PDB entry 3HYS | X-ray diffraction, 2.30 A resolution | chains A and B

# Chain A (and B)
Molecule: protein Rv0554, putative Bromoperoxidase
Organism: Mycobacterium tuberculosis
Notes: EC 1.11.1.-; chain B of this document is another copy of the same molecule, construct and numbering; everything in this record applies to it too
UniProt: O06420 (O06420_MYCTU); numbering as in UniProt (aligned over 2-262)
Chain sequence (293 residues; numbered -30 to 262; the number before each row is that of its first residue; numbers below 1 keep their minus sign (Met-30 is residue -30)):
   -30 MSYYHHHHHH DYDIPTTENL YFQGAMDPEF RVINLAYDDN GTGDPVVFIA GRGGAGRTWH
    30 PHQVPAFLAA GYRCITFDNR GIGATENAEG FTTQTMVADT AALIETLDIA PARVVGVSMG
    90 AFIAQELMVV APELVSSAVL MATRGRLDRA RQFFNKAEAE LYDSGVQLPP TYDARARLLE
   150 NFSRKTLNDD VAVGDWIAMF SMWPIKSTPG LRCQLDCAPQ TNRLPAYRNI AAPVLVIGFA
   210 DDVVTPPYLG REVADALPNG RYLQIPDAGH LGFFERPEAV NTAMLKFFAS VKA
Disordered / not traced: -30 to -14, 262 (chain B: -30 to 1)
Sequence notes: expression tag (-30 to 1)
Metal / ion sites: Na+: Ala223, Leu226, Gly229
Ligand contacts: malonic acid (MLA): Thr27, Arg146, Trp165, Met168, Phe169, Trp172, Leu240, Phe243

# How chain A and chain B interact
Pairs across the interface (61; chain A residue first):
  Asp117(A) - Asp159(B)
  Arg118(A) - Asp159(B)  hydrogen bond (backbone-side chain)
  Arg118(A) - Gly163(B)
  Ala119(A) - Leu156(B)
  Ala119(A) - Val162(B)
  Arg120(A) - Leu156(B)  hydrogen bond (side chain-backbone)
  Arg120(A) - Asn157(B)  hydrogen bond
  Phe122(A) - Thr140(B)
  Phe122(A) - Ala143(B)  hydrophobic
  Phe122(A) - Arg144(B)
  Phe122(A) - Ile166(B)  hydrophobic
  Phe123(A) - Arg144(B)
  Phe123(A) - Leu148(B)  hydrophobic
  Lys125(A) - Thr140(B)
  Ala126(A) - Thr140(B)
  Ala126(A) - Tyr141(B)  hydrophobic
  Ala126(A) - Arg144(B)
  Glu127(A) - Tyr141(B)
  Glu129(A) - Pro138(B)
  Glu129(A) - Pro139(B)
  Glu129(A) - Thr140(B)  hydrogen bond
  Glu129(A) - Tyr141(B)  hydrogen bond (side chain-backbone)
  Leu130(A) - Pro138(B)
  Leu130(A) - Tyr141(B)  hydrophobic
  Ser133(A) - Pro138(B)
  Val135(A) - Val135(B)  hydrophobic
  Val135(A) - Gln136(B)
  Gln136(A) - Val135(B)
  Leu137(A) - Leu137(B)  hydrophobic
  Leu137(A) - Tyr141(B)
  Pro138(A) - Glu129(B)
  Pro138(A) - Ser133(B)
  Pro139(A) - Glu129(B)
  Thr140(A) - Phe122(B)
  Thr140(A) - Lys125(B)
  Thr140(A) - Ala126(B)
  Thr140(A) - Glu129(B)  hydrogen bond
  Tyr141(A) - Ala126(B)  hydrophobic
  Tyr141(A) - Glu129(B)  hydrogen bond (backbone-side chain)
  Tyr141(A) - Leu130(B)  hydrophobic
  Tyr141(A) - Leu137(B)
  Tyr141(A) - Ala145(B)
  Ala143(A) - Phe122(B)
  Arg144(A) - Phe122(B)
  Arg144(A) - Phe123(B)
  Arg144(A) - Ala126(B)
  Arg144(A) - Glu149(B)  salt bridge
  Leu147(A) - Phe122(B)  hydrophobic
  Glu149(A) - Arg144(B)  salt bridge
  Glu149(A) - Leu148(B)
  Arg153(A) - Arg153(B)
  Arg153(A) - Asp210(B)  hydrogen bond (side chain-backbone)
  Arg153(A) - Val212(B)
  Asn157(A) - Pro215(B)
  Asn157(A) - Tyr217(B)
  Asp159(A) - Arg118(B)
  Ile166(A) - Phe122(B)  hydrophobic
  Asp210(A) - Arg153(B)  salt bridge
  Val212(A) - Leu156(B)  hydrophobic
  Pro215(A) - Asn157(B)
  Tyr217(A) - Asn157(B)
Also at the interface, not in a pair above, chain A (35 interface residues in all): Ala145, Leu148, Leu156, Ala209
Also at the interface, not in a pair above, chain B (34 interface residues in all): Glu127, Leu147, Val213

# In short
35 residues of chain A face 34 of chain B across their interface; the contacts include 8 hydrogen bonds and 3
salt bridges. Polar pairs include Arg144(A)-Glu149(B), Asp210(A)-Arg153(B) and Arg118(A)-Asp159(B). Chain A
binds malonic acid. The Na+ site is built by Ala223(A), Leu226(A) and Gly229(A).
Both chains are protein Rv0554, putative Bromoperoxidase (Mycobacterium tuberculosis). Entry 3HYS (Structure
of Rv0554 from Mycobacterium tuberculosis complexed with Malonic Acid) was determined by X-ray diffraction,
deposited together with 3HSS and 3E3A.
